4FA9 - chains D and E of the 6 polymer chains in the assembly; structure by X-ray diffraction, 2.09 A resolution.

== Chain D ==
Protein: Methylamine dehydrogenase heavy chain
Source organism: Paracoccus denitrificans
Notes: EC 1.4.99.3
Reference sequence: A1BB97 (A1BB97_PARDP); residues 2-386 here correspond to UniProt positions 33-417 (UniProt number = residue number + 31)
Amino-acid sequence (385 residues; row label = number of the first residue in the row):
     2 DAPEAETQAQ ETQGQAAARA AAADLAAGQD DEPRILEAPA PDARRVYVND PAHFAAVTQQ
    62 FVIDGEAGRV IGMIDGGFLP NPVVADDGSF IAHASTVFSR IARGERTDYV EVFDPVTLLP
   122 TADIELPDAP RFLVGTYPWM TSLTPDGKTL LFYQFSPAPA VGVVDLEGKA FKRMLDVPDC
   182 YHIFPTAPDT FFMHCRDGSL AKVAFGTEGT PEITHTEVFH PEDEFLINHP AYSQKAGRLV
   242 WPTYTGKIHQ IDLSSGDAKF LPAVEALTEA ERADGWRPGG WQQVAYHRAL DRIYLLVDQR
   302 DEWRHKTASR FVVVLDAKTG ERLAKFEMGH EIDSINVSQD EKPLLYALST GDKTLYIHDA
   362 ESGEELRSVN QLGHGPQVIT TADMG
Disordered / not traced: 2-10
Disulfide bonds: Cys-181/Cys-196

== Chain E ==
Protein: Methylamine dehydrogenase light chain
Source organism: Paracoccus denitrificans
Notes: EC 1.4.9.1
Reference sequence: P22619 (DHML_PARDE); residues 1-131 here correspond to UniProt positions 58-188 (UniProt number = residue number + 57)
Amino-acid sequence (137 residues; each row starts with the number of its first residue):
     1 ADAPAGTDPR AKWVPQDNDI QACDYWRHCS IDGNICDCSG GSLTNCPPGT KLATASWVAS
    61 CYNPTDGQSY LIAYRDCCGY NVSGRCPCLN TEGELPVYRP EFANDIIWCF GAEDDAMTYH
   121 CTISPIVGKA SHHHHHH
Disordered / not traced: 1-5, 132-137
Disulfide bonds: Cys-23/Cys-88, Cys-29/Cys-61, Cys-36/Cys-121, Cys-38/Cys-86, Cys-46/Cys-77, Cys-78/Cys-109
Glycans and other covalent adducts: covalent link Trp-57/Trp-108
Modified residues: Trp-57 (7-hydroxy-l-tryptophan; 0AF)
Sequence notes: expression tag (132-137)
Curated features (UniProtKB/Swiss-Prot):
  - modified residue: Trp-57 (Tryptophylquinone)
  - cross-link: Trp-57 to Trp-108 (Tryptophan tryptophylquinone (Trp-Trp))

== Interface between chain D and chain E ==
Residue-residue contacts - 72 pairs, chain D then chain E:
  Gln-14(D) with Gln-21(E)
  Gly-15(D) with Asp-19(E); Ile-20(E), hydrogen bond (backbone-backbone); Gln-21(E)
  Gln-16(D) with Asn-18(E); Asp-19(E)
  Ala-18(D) with Ile-20(E), hydrophobic
  Ala-19(D) with Asn-18(E); Asp-19(E); Ile-20(E), hydrophobic
  Arg-20(D) with Asp-17(E), salt bridge; Asn-18(E); Thr-65(E)
  Ala-22(D) with Arg-27(E); Leu-43(E), hydrophobic
  Ala-23(D) with Asp-17(E)
  Leu-26(D) with Asn-63(E); Tyr-70(E); Ile-126(E), hydrophobic
  Asp-32(D) with Asn-45(E)
  Glu-33(D) with Asn-45(E)
  Pro-34(D) with Thr-44(E); Asn-45(E); Leu-52(E)
  Arg-35(D) with Thr-44(E); Asn-45(E), hydrogen bond (backbone-side chain); Cys-46(E), hydrogen bond (backbone-backbone); Leu-52(E)
  Ile-36(D) with Cys-46(E), hydrophobic; Pro-47(E); Thr-50(E); Lys-51(E); Leu-52(E)
  Leu-37(D) with Gly-40(E); Gly-41(E); Ser-42(E); Asn-45(E); Cys-46(E), hydrogen bond (backbone-backbone); Pro-48(E)
  Ala-39(D) with Pro-48(E)
  Val-58(D) with Asn-81(E)
  Gln-60(D) with Val-82(E), hydrogen bond (side chain-backbone); Ser-83(E)
  Arg-70(D) with Gln-21(E); Asp-37(E), salt bridge; Gly-41(E), hydrogen bond (side chain-backbone)
  Val-71(D) with Cys-38(E); Ser-39(E); Gly-40(E), hydrogen bond (backbone-backbone); Arg-85(E)
  Ile-72(D) with Gly-40(E); Pro-48(E)
  Gly-73(D) with Ser-39(E)
  Met-74(D) with Ser-39(E); Tyr-80(E), hydrogen bond (backbone-side chain); Ser-83(E); His-120(E)
  Ile-75(D) with Tyr-80(E)
  Asp-76(D) with Tyr-80(E); Asn-81(E), hydrogen bond (side chain-backbone)
  Val-117(D) with Pro-48(E)
  Thr-118(D) with Pro-48(E); Gly-49(E), hydrogen bond (backbone-backbone)
  Leu-119(D) with Pro-48(E), hydrophobic; Tyr-80(E)
  Leu-120(D) with Lys-51(E)
  Val-370(D) with Arg-85(E)
  Asn-371(D) with Arg-85(E), hydrogen bond (backbone-side chain)
  Gln-372(D) with Gly-84(E); Arg-85(E), hydrogen bond (backbone-side chain); Cys-86(E), hydrogen bond (side chain-backbone); Pro-87(E)
Also at the interface, not in a pair above, chain D (36 interface residues in all): Thr-13, Glu-38, Phe-62, Leu-373
Also at the interface, not in a pair above, chain E (40 interface residues in all): Tyr-25, Trp-26, Asp-66, Arg-75, Ile-123

== In short ==
36 residues of chain D face 40 of chain E across their interface; the contacts include 13 hydrogen bonds and 2
salt bridges. Polar pairs include Arg-20(D)/Asp-17(E), Arg-70(D)/Asp-37(E) and Arg-35(D)/Asn-45(E).
Chain D is Methylamine dehydrogenase heavy chain and chain E is Methylamine dehydrogenase light chain, both
from Paracoccus denitrificans; the structure, Crystal Structure of WT MauG in Complex with Pre-Methylamine
Dehydrogenase Aged 30 Days, was determined by X-ray diffraction, deposited together with 4FA1, 4FA4, 4FA5,
4FAN, 4FAV and 4FB1.
